1RDV - chain A; structure by X-ray diffraction, 2.00 A resolution.

[Chain A]
Protein: Rubredoxin
From: Desulfovibrio vulgaris str. 'Miyazaki F'
UniProt: P15412 (RUBR_DESVM); numbering as in UniProt (aligned over 1-52)
Chain sequence (52 residues; row label = number of the first residue in the row):
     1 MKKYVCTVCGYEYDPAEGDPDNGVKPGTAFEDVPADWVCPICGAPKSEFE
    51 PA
Ion coordination: Fe ion: Cys6, Cys9, Cys39, Cys42

[Summary]
The Fe ion site is built by Cys6, Cys9, Cys39 and Cys42.
Chain A is Rubredoxin (Desulfovibrio vulgaris str. 'Miyazaki F'); the structure, Rubredoxin from desulfovibrio
vulgaris miyazaki F, trigonal crystal form, was determined by X-ray diffraction, deposited together with 2RDV.
